PDB entry 9KM0 | electron microscopy, 2.78 A resolution | chains L and H of the 39 polymer chains in the assembly

== Chain L ==
Molecule: Reaction center protein L chain
From: Dinoroseobacter shibae DFL 12
UniProt: A8LQ16 (A8LQ16_DINSH); residue numbers follow UniProt; this construct covers 1-279
Sequence (279 residues; each row starts with the number of its first residue):
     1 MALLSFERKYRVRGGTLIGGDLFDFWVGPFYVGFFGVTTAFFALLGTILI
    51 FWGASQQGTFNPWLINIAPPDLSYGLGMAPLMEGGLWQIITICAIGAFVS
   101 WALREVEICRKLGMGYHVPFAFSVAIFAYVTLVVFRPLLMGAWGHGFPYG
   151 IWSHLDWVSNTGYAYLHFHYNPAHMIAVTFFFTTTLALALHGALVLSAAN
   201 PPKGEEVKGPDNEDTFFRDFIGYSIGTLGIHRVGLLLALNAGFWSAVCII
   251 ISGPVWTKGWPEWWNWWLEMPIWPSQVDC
Disordered / not traced: 1, 276-279
Differences from the reference sequence: conflict Asp-278 (Gly in A8LQ16), Cys-279 (Leu in A8LQ16)
Ion coordination: Fe ion: His-191, His-231 (shared with 3 residues of chain M)
Small-molecule neighbours:
  - bacteriochlorophyll a (BCL), molecule 1: Thr-47, Ile-50, Phe-98, Phe-122, Ala-125, Ile-126, Ala-128, Tyr-129, Leu-132, Phe-147, Ile-151, Trp-152, His-154, Leu-155, Trp-157, Val-158, Ser-159, Thr-161, Gly-162, Tyr-163, Phe-168, His-169, His-174, Ala-177, Val-178, Phe-181, Phe-182, Ser-245, Ala-246, Cys-248, Ile-249
  - bacteriochlorophyll a (BCL), molecule 2: His-169, His-174, Met-175, Val-178, Thr-179, Phe-182, Thr-183, Leu-186
  - bacteriochlorophyll a / bacteriopheophytin a: Val-158, Tyr-163, His-169, Phe-181, Phe-182, Thr-183, Thr-185, Leu-186, Ala-189, Leu-190, Phe-217, Phe-220, Ile-221
  - bacteriopheophytin a (BPH): Thr-39, Phe-42, Ala-43, Gly-46, Thr-47, Ile-50, Ile-90, Cys-93, Ala-94, Ala-97, Phe-98, Trp-101, Glu-105, Val-118, Ala-121, Phe-122, Ala-125, Tyr-129, Phe-147, Tyr-149, Gly-150, Ile-151, His-154, Ala-238, Leu-239
  - MW9 ((21R,24R,27S)-24,27,28-trihydroxy-18,24-dioxo-19,23,25-trioxa-24lambda~5~-phosphaoctacosan-21-yl (9Z)-octadec-9-enoate), molecule 1: Ala-2, Val-27, Gly-28, Leu-44, Thr-47
  - MW9, molecule 2: Ile-18, Phe-34, Phe-35, Phe-42, Gly-96, Ser-100
  - MW9, molecule 3: Ile-50, Phe-51, Thr-59, Phe-60, Asn-61, Pro-62, Trp-63, Ile-65, Tyr-149, Ile-151
  - MW9, molecule 4: Trp-63, Ile-151, Trp-152
  - MW9, molecule 5: Asn-200, Pro-201, Pro-202
  - MW9, molecule 6: Ile-272, Trp-273, Pro-274
  - ubiquinone-10 (U10), molecule 1: Val-27, Phe-30, Tyr-31, Val-32, Gly-36, Val-37, Ala-40, Trp-101, Arg-104
  - ubiquinone-10 (U10), molecule 2: Phe-120, Phe-180, Thr-183, Leu-186, Ala-187, Leu-190, His-191, Leu-194, Phe-217, Ile-221, Tyr-223, Ser-224, Ile-225, Gly-226, Ile-230, Val-233, Leu-236, Leu-237, Leu-239, Asn-240, Phe-243, Trp-244

== Chain H ==
Molecule: Reaction center protein H chain
From: Dinoroseobacter shibae DFL 12
UniProt: A8LQ33 (A8LQ33_DINSH); numbering as in UniProt (aligned over 1-256)
Sequence (256 residues; numbered 1 to 256; the number before each row is that of its first residue):
     1 MEETFFGNFDLASLSLWLFYGFFALLIYYLQTENMREGYPLEDDDGNTAA
    51 NQGPFPLPKEKTFKLQHGRGELTLPGEDVQRRDNLALRKTAHGNGFPMEP
   101 TGDPMLDGVGPASWSKRRDVPELDAHGHPKIVPMSAAEGFGVSAGTDPRG
   151 LPVMAGDGEIVGLVSDMWIDEAEQLVRYLEIELDPEWGDGKRLVQREMVR
   201 IKSDRVKVRSIYGKHFKNVPKTKSPNQVTLLEEDKIMAYYAGGTLYADES
   251 RLEPQL
Small-molecule neighbours:
  - MW9 ((21R,24R,27S)-24,27,28-trihydroxy-18,24-dioxo-19,23,25-trioxa-24lambda~5~-phosphaoctacosan-21-yl (9Z)-octadec-9-enoate), molecule 1: Asn-8, Phe-9, Ser-13, Leu-16, Trp-17, Tyr-20, Phe-23, Ala-24
  - MW9, molecule 2: Leu-18, Gly-21, Phe-22, Leu-25, Leu-26, Tyr-29
  - MW9, molecule 3: Phe-23, Tyr-28, Pro-54, Phe-55, Pro-56
  - MW9, molecule 4: Asp-43, Ala-49, Ala-50, Asn-51, Asn-94
  - MW9, molecule 5: Ala-50, Asn-51, Gln-52, Gly-53

== Chain L / chain H interface ==
Residue-residue contacts - 76 pairs, chain L then chain H:
  Ala-2(L) with Leu-41(H), hydrophobic; Glu-42(H); Ala-49(H), hydrophobic; Asn-51(H)
  Leu-3(L) with Leu-41(H); Glu-42(H), hydrogen bond (backbone-backbone); Asp-43(H); Asp-44(H)
  Leu-4(L) with Gly-38(H); Leu-41(H), hydrogen bond (backbone-backbone); Glu-42(H)
  Ser-5(L) with Gly-38(H), hydrogen bond (backbone-backbone); Asp-78(H), hydrogen bond; Arg-81(H), hydrogen bond
  Phe-6(L) with Gly-38(H)
  Arg-8(L) with Asp-44(H); Leu-85(H); Leu-87(H); Met-98(H)
  Lys-9(L) with Leu-85(H); Leu-87(H); Val-109(H); Gly-110(H), hydrogen bond (backbone-backbone); Ser-113(H); Trp-114(H)
  Tyr-10(L) with Gly-110(H); Ser-113(H)
  Arg-11(L) with Gly-95(H); Pro-97(H); Met-98(H), hydrogen bond (backbone-backbone)
  Val-12(L) with Pro-97(H); Met-98(H); Gly-110(H); Pro-111(H); Tyr-246(H)
  Arg-13(L) with Pro-97(H); Met-98(H), hydrogen bond (backbone-backbone); Glu-99(H), salt bridge; Leu-252(H)
  Gly-14(L) with Leu-252(H)
  Gly-15(L) with Leu-245(H); Leu-252(H), hydrogen bond (backbone-backbone)
  Thr-16(L) with Pro-254(H); Gln-255(H)
  Leu-17(L) with Pro-254(H); Gln-255(H), hydrogen bond (backbone-backbone); Leu-256(H), hydrogen bond (backbone-backbone)
  Ile-18(L) with Leu-256(H), hydrophobic
  Gly-20(L) with Pro-254(H)
  Asp-24(L) with Pro-97(H)
  Phe-25(L) with Gly-95(H); Phe-96(H), hydrophobic
  Trp-26(L) with Gly-95(H), hydrogen bond (backbone-backbone); Pro-97(H), hydrophobic
  Arg-110(L) with Arg-251(H), hydrogen bond (side chain-backbone); Gln-255(H), hydrogen bond
  Lys-111(L) with Pro-111(H)
  Gly-113(L) with Ala-241(H); Thr-244(H)
  Ala-199(L) with Phe-63(H)
  Asn-200(L) with Lys-61(H), hydrogen bond
  Glu-205(L) with Lys-64(H)
  Glu-206(L) with Lys-64(H), salt bridge; Gln-66(H)
  Val-207(L) with Phe-63(H), hydrophobic; Lys-64(H), hydrogen bond (backbone-backbone); Gln-66(H), hydrogen bond (backbone-side chain)
  Lys-208(L) with Gln-66(H)
  Gly-209(L) with Gln-66(H)
  Pro-210(L) with Glu-173(H)
  Asp-211(L) with Asp-124(H); Ala-125(H), hydrogen bond (side chain-backbone); Ala-172(H)
  Thr-227(L) with Glu-173(H), hydrogen bond
  Leu-228(L) with Leu-175(H), hydrophobic; Arg-196(H)
Also at the interface, not in a pair above, chain L (38 interface residues in all): Gly-19, Leu-112, Gly-204, Arg-232
Also at the interface, not in a pair above, chain H (47 interface residues in all): Tyr-39, Pro-40, Leu-65, His-67, Arg-82, Lys-130, Glu-253

== Overview ==
Chain L and chain H form an interface of 38 and 47 residues respectively, with 19 hydrogen bonds and 2 salt
bridges. Polar pairs include Arg-13(L)/Glu-99(H), Glu-206(L)/Lys-64(H) and Ser-5(L)/Asp-78(H). 3 compound MW9
molecules are bound between chain L and chain H.
Chain L is Reaction center protein L chain and chain H is Reaction center protein H chain, both from
Dinoroseobacter shibae DFL 12; the structure, Cryo-EM structure of a tri-heme cytochrome-associated RC-LH1
complex from a marine photoheterotrophic bacterium, purified with EDTA-2Na-containing ..., was determined by
electron microscopy, deposited together with 8YY9 and 8YZ2.
